PDB entry 8UAF | electron microscopy, 3.18 A resolution | chains E and F of the 18 polymer chains in the assembly

Chain E (and F):
Molecule: SIR2-like domain-containing protein
Organism: Escherichia coli
Notes: chain F of this document is another copy of the same molecule, construct and numbering; everything in this record applies to it too
Reference sequence: A0A7B5N0T7 (A0A7B5N0T7_ECOLX); residues 1-415 here = UniProt positions 1-415
Chain sequence (415 residues; numbered 1 to 415; the number before each row is that of its first residue):
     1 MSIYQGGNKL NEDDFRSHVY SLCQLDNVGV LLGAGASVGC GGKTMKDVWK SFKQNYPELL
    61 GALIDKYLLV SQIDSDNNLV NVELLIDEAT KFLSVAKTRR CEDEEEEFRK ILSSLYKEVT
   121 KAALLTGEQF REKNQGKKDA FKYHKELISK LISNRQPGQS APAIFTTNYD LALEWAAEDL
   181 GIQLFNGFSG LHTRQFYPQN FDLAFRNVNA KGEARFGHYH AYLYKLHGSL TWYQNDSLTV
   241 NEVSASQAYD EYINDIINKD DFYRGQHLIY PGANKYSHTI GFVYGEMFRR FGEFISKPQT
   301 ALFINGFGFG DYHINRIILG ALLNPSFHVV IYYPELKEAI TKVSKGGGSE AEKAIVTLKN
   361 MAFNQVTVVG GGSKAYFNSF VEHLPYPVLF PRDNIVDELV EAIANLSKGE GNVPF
Unresolved in the structure: 1, 211-216, 408-415 (chain F: 1, 210-216, 392-415)
Small-molecule neighbours: NAD (nicotinamide-adenine-dinucleotide): Gly33, Ala34, Gly35, Val38, Thr44, Met45, Asn81, Glu83, Leu84, Thr167, His227, Asn305, Gly306, Phe307, Gly308, Phe309, Gly310, Asp311, Pro334, Ala375, Tyr376, Phe377
From the paper describing this entry:
  - catalytic residues: His227, Asp311, His313
  - mutagenesis - H227A, D311A, H313A: abolished catalytic activity on NAD+
  - mutagenesis - H227A, D311A, H313A: decreased catalytic activity on single-stranded DNA
  - mutagenesis - H227A: decreased growth

How chain E and chain F interact:
Residue-residue contacts - 16 pairs, chain E then chain F:
  Tyr67(E) with Thr98(F)
  Thr98(E) with Tyr67(F); Leu69(F)
  Arg99(E) with Phe92(F)
  Arg100(E) with Leu68(F)
  Phe196(E) with Arg316(F), hydrogen bond (backbone-side chain)
  Gln199(E) with Ser296(F)
  Leu238(E) with Tyr312(F)
  Tyr276(E) with Asp87(F), hydrogen bond (side chain-backbone); Thr90(F); Lys91(F)
  His278(E) with Tyr312(F)
  Phe282(E) with His313(F)
  Arg289(E) with Arg289(F)
  Glu293(E) with Arg289(F), salt bridge
  His313(E) with Thr279(F)
Also at the interface, not in a pair above, chain E (19 interface residues in all): Leu69, Lys91, Phe92, Val95, Thr279, Arg316
Also at the interface, not in a pair above, chain F (21 interface residues in all): Ser94, Val95, Arg99, Leu238, Ile317, Gly320, Ala321

Summary:
Chain E and chain F form an interface of 19 and 21 residues respectively, with 2 hydrogen bonds and 1 salt
bridge. Polar pairs include Glu293(E)-Arg289(F), Phe196(E)-Arg316(F) and Tyr276(E)-Asp87(F). Ligands of chain
E: NAD. The paper reports catalytic residues His227(E), Asp311(E) and His313(E); H227A, D311A and H313A of
chain E abolish catalytic activity on NAD+.
Chain E and chain F are both SIR2-like domain-containing protein (Escherichia coli); the structure, E. coli
Sir2_HerA complex (12:6) bound with NAD+, was determined by electron microscopy, deposited together with 8SU9,
8SUW, 8SUB, 8SXX and 8UAE.
